5OB1 - chains A and B; structure by X-ray diffraction, 1.17 A resolution.

== Chain A ==
Molecule: Proto-oncogene tyrosine-protein kinase Src
From: Gallus gallus
Notes: EC 2.7.10.2
UniProtKB: P00523 (SRC_CHICK); residue numbers follow UniProt; this construct covers 85-141
Amino-acid sequence (61 residues; numbered 81 to 141; the number before each row is that of its first residue):
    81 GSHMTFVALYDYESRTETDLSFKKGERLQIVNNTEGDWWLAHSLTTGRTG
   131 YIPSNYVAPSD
Disordered / not traced: 81-84
Sequence notes: expression tag (81-84); engineered mutation Arg128 (Gln in P00523)

== Chain B ==
Molecule: APP12
Amino-acid sequence (13 residues; numbered 0 to 12; the number before each row is that of its first residue; numbering starts at 0):
     0 XAPPLPPRNRPRL
Modified positions: ACE (acetyl group) at position 0

== Chain A / chain B interface ==
Contacting residue pairs (24):
  Tyr90(A) - Pro2(B)
  Tyr92(A) - Leu4(B)  hydrophobic
  Tyr92(A) - Arg7(B)
  Arg95(A) - Leu4(B)
  Arg95(A) - Arg7(B)
  Thr96(A) - Arg7(B)
  Asp99(A) - Arg7(B)  salt bridge
  Glu115(A) - Asn8(B)  hydrogen bond (backbone-side chain)
  Glu115(A) - Arg11(B)
  Gly116(A) - Asn8(B)
  Asp117(A) - Pro5(B)
  Asp117(A) - Asn8(B)  hydrogen bond (backbone-side chain)
  Trp118(A) - Pro5(B)  hydrogen bond (side chain-backbone)
  Trp118(A) - Pro6(B)  hydrogen bond (side chain-backbone)
  Trp118(A) - Arg7(B)
  Trp118(A) - Asn8(B)  hydrogen bond (backbone-side chain)
  Pro133(A) - Leu4(B)  hydrophobic
  Pro133(A) - Pro5(B)
  Asn135(A) - Pro2(B)
  Asn135(A) - Pro3(B)  hydrogen bond (side chain-backbone)
  Asn135(A) - Pro5(B)
  Tyr136(A) - Ala1(B)
  Tyr136(A) - Pro2(B)  hydrogen bond (side chain-backbone)
  Tyr136(A) - Leu4(B)
Other interface residues (no listed pair), chain A (13 interface residues in all): Thr114
Other interface residues (no listed pair), chain B (10 interface residues in all): Arg9

== Summary ==
The interface between chain A and chain B involves 13 residues on one side and 10 on the other; the contacts
include 7 hydrogen bonds and 1 salt bridge. Among the polar pairs are Asp99(A)-Arg7(B), Glu115(A)-Asn8(B) and
Asp117(A)-Asn8(B).
Here chain A is Proto-oncogene tyrosine-protein kinase Src (Gallus gallus) and chain B is APP12. Entry 5OB1
(Crystal structure of the c-Src-SH3 domain Q128R mutant in complex with the high affinity peptide APP12) was
determined by X-ray diffraction.
